6BRP - chains B and A; structure by X-ray diffraction, 2.39 A resolution.

== Chain B ==
Name: F-box/LRR-repeat MAX2 homolog
From: Oryza sativa subsp. japonica
UniProt: Q5VMP0 (MAX2_ORYSJ); numbering as in UniProt; present here: 1-474, 516-720
Sequence (688 residues; numbered 1 to 720; 32 numbers in that range are skipped by the numbering (no residue carries them; nothing is unmodelled there); the number before each row is that of its first residue):
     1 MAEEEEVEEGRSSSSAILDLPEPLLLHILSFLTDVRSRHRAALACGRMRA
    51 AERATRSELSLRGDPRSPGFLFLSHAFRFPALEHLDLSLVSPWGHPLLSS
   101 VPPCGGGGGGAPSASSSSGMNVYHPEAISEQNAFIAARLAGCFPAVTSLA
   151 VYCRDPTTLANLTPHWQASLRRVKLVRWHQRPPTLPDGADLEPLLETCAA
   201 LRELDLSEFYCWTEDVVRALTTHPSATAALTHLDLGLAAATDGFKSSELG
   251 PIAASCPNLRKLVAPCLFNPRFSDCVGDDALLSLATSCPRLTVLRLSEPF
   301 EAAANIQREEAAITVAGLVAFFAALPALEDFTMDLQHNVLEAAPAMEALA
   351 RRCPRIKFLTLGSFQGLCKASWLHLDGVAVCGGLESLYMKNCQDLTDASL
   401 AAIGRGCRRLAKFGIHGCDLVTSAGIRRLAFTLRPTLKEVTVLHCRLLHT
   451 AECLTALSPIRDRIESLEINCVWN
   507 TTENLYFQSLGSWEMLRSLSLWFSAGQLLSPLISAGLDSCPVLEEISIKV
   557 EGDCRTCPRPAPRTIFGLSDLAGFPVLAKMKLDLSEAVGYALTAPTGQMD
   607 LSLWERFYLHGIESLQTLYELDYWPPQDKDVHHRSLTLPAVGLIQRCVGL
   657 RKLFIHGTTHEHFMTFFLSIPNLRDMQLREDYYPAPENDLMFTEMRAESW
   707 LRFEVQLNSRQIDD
Unresolved in the structure: 1-12, 104-123, 304-306, 507-516, 562-565, 595-604, 696-704
Construct notes: linker (509-515)
UniProt features mapped onto this chain:
  - mutagenesis: Pro21 (P21S: In d3; dwarf and high tillering phenotypes; when associated with W-36), Arg36 (R36W: In d3; dwarf and high tillering phenotypes; when associated with S-21)

== Chain A ==
Name: SKP1-like protein 1A
From: Arabidopsis thaliana
UniProt: Q39255 (SKP1A_ARATH); residue numbers follow UniProt; this construct covers 1-160
Sequence (160 residues; row label = number of the first residue in the row):
     1 MSAKKIVLKSSDGESFEVEEAVALESQTIAHMVEDDCVDNGVPLPNVTSK
    51 ILAKVIEYCKRHVEAAASKAEAVEGAATSDDDLKAWDADFMKIDQATLFE
   101 LILAANYLNIKNLLDLTCQTVADMIKGKTPEEIRTTFNIKNDFTPEEEEE
   151 VRRENQWAFE
Unresolved in the structure: 1-3, 34-39, 62-85

== Chain B / chain A interface ==
Contacting residue pairs - 99 pairs, chain B then chain A:
  Ser13(B) with Asn138(A)
  Ser14(B) with Asn138(A)
  Ser15(B) with Phe137(A), hydrogen bond (side chain-backbone); Asn138(A); Ile139(A)
  Ala16(B) with Phe99(A), hydrophobic
  Ile17(B) with Phe99(A), hydrophobic; Val121(A), hydrophobic; Phe137(A), hydrophobic; Ile139(A), hydrophobic
  Leu18(B) with Ile139(A), hydrophobic
  Leu20(B) with Phe99(A), hydrophobic; Leu103(A), hydrophobic
  Pro21(B) with Leu103(A)
  Leu24(B) with Ile102(A), hydrophobic; Asn106(A); Leu114(A), hydrophobic
  His27(B) with Asp115(A), salt bridge; Cys118(A)
  Ile28(B) with Cys118(A), hydrophobic; Val121(A), hydrophobic; Ala122(A); Ile125(A), hydrophobic
  Phe31(B) with Asp115(A); Cys118(A), hydrophobic; Gln119(A); Ala122(A), hydrophobic
  Leu32(B) with Ala122(A); Ile125(A), hydrophobic; Lys126(A)
  Val35(B) with Phe159(A); Glu160(A)
  Arg36(B) with Glu160(A)
  Ser37(B) with Lys126(A); Gly127(A), hydrogen bond (side chain-backbone)
  His39(B) with Asn155(A), hydrogen bond (backbone-side chain); Ala158(A)
  Arg40(B) with Gly127(A); Lys128(A); Thr129(A); Pro130(A); Ile133(A)
  Ala41(B) with Ile133(A)
  Ala42(B) with Phe143(A); Val151(A)
  Leu43(B) with Pro130(A), hydrophobic; Arg134(A), hydrogen bond (backbone-side chain); Phe143(A); Glu148(A); Val151(A), hydrophobic
  Ala44(B) with Ile133(A), hydrophobic; Arg134(A), hydrogen bond (backbone-side chain)
  Cys45(B) with Ile139(A), hydrophobic; Asp142(A); Phe143(A)
  Gly46(B) with Asp142(A), hydrogen bond (backbone-side chain); Phe143(A)
  Met48(B) with Ile125(A), hydrophobic; Ile139(A), hydrophobic
  Arg49(B) with Val151(A); Glu154(A), salt bridge
  Arg53(B) with Val151(A); Glu154(A), salt bridge; Asn155(A), hydrogen bond
  Arg56(B) with Ala158(A)
  Leu59(B) with Ala158(A), hydrophobic
  Ser60(B) with Trp157(A); Ala158(A); Phe159(A), hydrogen bond (backbone-backbone)
  Leu61(B) with Trp157(A); Phe159(A)
  Arg62(B) with Gln156(A), hydrogen bond (side chain-backbone); Trp157(A), hydrogen bond (backbone-backbone); Ala158(A); Phe159(A)
  Gly63(B) with Trp157(A)
  Asp64(B) with Trp157(A)
  Ser67(B) with Trp157(A)
  Gly69(B) with Trp157(A)
  Phe70(B) with Trp157(A), hydrophobic
  Leu73(B) with Trp157(A)
  Ser74(B) with Glu154(A)
  Ala76(B) with Glu154(A)
  Phe77(B) with Glu154(A); Trp157(A), hydrophobic
  Leu89(B) with Phe159(A)
  Arg657(B) with Glu160(A), salt bridge
  Lys658(B) with Glu160(A), hydrogen bond (side chain-backbone)
  Arg680(B) with Asn155(A), hydrogen bond (side chain-backbone); Gln156(A); Ala158(A), hydrogen bond (side chain-backbone); Phe159(A); Glu160(A), salt bridge
  Asp681(B) with Phe159(A); Glu160(A), hydrogen bond (side chain-backbone)
  Gln683(B) with Phe159(A)
  Arg685(B) with Phe159(A)
  Asn714(B) with Gln156(A), hydrogen bond (backbone-side chain)
  Asp720(B) with Arg152(A), salt bridge
Interface residues without a listed pair, chain B (55 interface residues in all): Asp34, Arg47, Pro65, Tyr625, Phe660
Interface residues without a listed pair, chain A (36 interface residues in all): Lys140, Asn141, Glu150
Interface features reported in the paper:
  - interface residues, chain B: Asp720(B)

== Overview ==
The interface between chain B and chain A involves 55 residues on one side and 36 on the other, with 15
hydrogen bonds and 6 salt bridges. Among the polar pairs are His27(B)-Asp115(A), Arg49(B)-Glu154(A) and
Arg53(B)-Glu154(A). UniProt lists 2 mutagenesis sites on chain B. The paper reports the interface residue
Asp720(B).
Here chain B is F-box/LRR-repeat MAX2 homolog (Oryza sativa subsp. japonica) and chain A is SKP1-like protein
1A (Arabidopsis thaliana). Entry 6BRP (F-box protein form 2) was determined by X-ray diffraction together with
6BRO, 6BRQ and 6BRT from the same study.
